PDB entry 4U3F | X-ray diffraction, 3.23 A resolution | chains P and T of the 20 polymer chains in the assembly

Chain P:
Protein: Cytochrome b
Source organism: Gallus gallus
UniProtKB: P18946 (CYB_CHICK); numbering as in UniProt (aligned over 2-380)
Chain sequence (380 residues; each row starts with the number of its first residue):
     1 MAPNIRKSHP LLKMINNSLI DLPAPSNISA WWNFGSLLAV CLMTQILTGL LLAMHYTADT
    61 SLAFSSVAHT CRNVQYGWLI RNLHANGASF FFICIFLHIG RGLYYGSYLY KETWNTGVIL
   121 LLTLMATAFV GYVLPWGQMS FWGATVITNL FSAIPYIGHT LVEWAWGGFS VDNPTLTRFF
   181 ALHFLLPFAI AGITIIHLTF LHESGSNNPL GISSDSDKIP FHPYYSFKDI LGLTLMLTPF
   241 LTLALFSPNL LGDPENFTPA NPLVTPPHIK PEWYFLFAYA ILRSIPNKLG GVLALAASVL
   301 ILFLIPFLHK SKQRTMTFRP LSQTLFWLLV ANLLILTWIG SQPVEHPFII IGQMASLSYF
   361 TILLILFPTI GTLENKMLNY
Disordered / not traced: 1
Construct notes: expression tag (1)
Modified positions: Met1 (N-formylmethionine; FME)
Ion coordination: heme Fe site 1: His84, His183; heme Fe site 2: His98, His197
Small-molecule neighbours:
  - heme (HEM), molecule 1: Trp32, Phe34, Gly35, Ser36, Leu38, Ala39, Phe91, Ile95, His98, Ile99, Arg101, Ser107, Tyr108, Tyr110, Thr113, Trp114, Gly117, Val118, Leu120, Leu121, Ile190, Thr194, His197, Leu198, Leu201, Ser206, Asn207, Leu302
  - heme (HEM), molecule 2: Leu42, Gln45, Ile46, Gly49, Leu50, Leu52, Ala53, Tyr56, Val67, Arg81, His84, Ala85, Ala88, Phe91, Leu124, Thr127, Ala128, Gly131, Tyr132, Leu134, Pro135, Phe180, His183, Phe184, Pro187, Ile190, Glu272, Tyr274
  - ubiquinone-10 (U10): Ser18, Leu19, Leu22, Ala24, Ile28, Ser36, Ala39, Leu198, Leu201, His202, Gly205, Ser206, Phe221, Tyr225, Asp229
  - Y52 (methyl (2E)-3-methoxy-2-(2-{[(5-methoxy-1,3-benzothiazol-2-yl)sulfanyl]methyl}phenyl)prop-2-enoate): Leu122, Met125, Ala126, Ala128, Phe129, Tyr132, Val133, Met139, Ser140, Gly143, Ala144, Ile147, Ile269, Lys270, Pro271, Glu272, Tyr274, Phe275, Ala278, Tyr279, Leu295
Reported in the primary citation:
  - binding site for Y52: Met125, Phe129, Tyr132, Gly143, Ile147, Pro271, Glu272, Phe275, Tyr279, Leu295

Chain T:
Protein: Mitochondrial ubiquinol-cytochrome c reductase ubiquinone-binding protein qp-c
Source organism: Gallus gallus
Notes: EC 1.10.2.2
UniProtKB: D0VX32 (D0VX32_CHICK); numbering as in UniProt (aligned over 1-81)
Chain sequence (81 residues; each row starts with the number of its first residue):
     1 GIHFGNLARV RHIITYSLSP FEQRAIPNIF SDALPNVWRR FSSQVFKVAP PFLGAYLLYS
    61 WGTQEFERLK RKNPADYEND Q
Disordered / not traced: 1, 81

Chain P / chain T interface:
Pairs across the interface (38):
  Asp21(P) - Phe4(T)
  Pro23(P) - His3(T)
  Pro23(P) - Phe4(T)  hydrophobic
  His202(P) - His3(T)
  Asp215(P) - Leu7(T)
  Asp215(P) - Ala8(T)
  Lys218(P) - Phe4(T)
  Lys218(P) - Leu7(T)
  Gln323(P) - Gln44(T)
  Gln323(P) - Lys47(T)  hydrogen bond
  Thr324(P) - Lys47(T)
  Trp327(P) - Lys47(T)
  Trp327(P) - Val48(T)
  Trp327(P) - Pro51(T)  hydrophobic
  Trp327(P) - Phe52(T)  hydrophobic
  Leu328(P) - Pro51(T)  hydrophobic
  Val330(P) - Phe52(T)  hydrophobic
  Ala331(P) - Pro51(T)
  Ala331(P) - Phe52(T)  hydrophobic
  Leu334(P) - Phe52(T)  hydrophobic
  Ile335(P) - Ala55(T)  hydrophobic
  Ile335(P) - Leu58(T)  hydrophobic
  Trp338(P) - Leu58(T)
  Trp338(P) - Tyr59(T)
  Trp338(P) - Gly62(T)
  Trp338(P) - Thr63(T)
  Pro343(P) - Phe66(T)  hydrophobic
  Glu345(P) - Phe66(T)
  His346(P) - Phe66(T)
  His346(P) - Leu69(T)
  Pro347(P) - Trp61(T)  hydrophobic
  Pro347(P) - Gly62(T)
  Pro347(P) - Glu65(T)
  Pro347(P) - Phe66(T)
  Phe348(P) - Gly62(T)
  Phe348(P) - Phe66(T)  hydrophobic
  Ile351(P) - Leu58(T)  hydrophobic
  Ile351(P) - Trp61(T)  hydrophobic
Other interface residues (no listed pair), chain P (23 interface residues in all): Glu203, Ile219, Pro220

Overview:
23 residues of chain P and 18 residues of chain T are in contact, with 1 hydrogen bond. Its one
hydrogen-bonded contact is Gln323(P)-Lys47(T). Bound to chain P: heme, compound Y52 and ubiquinone-10.
His84(P) and His183(P) form the heme Fe site 1. The paper reports a binding site for Y52 at Met125(P),
Phe129(P) and Tyr132(P) among others.
Chain P is Cytochrome b and chain T is Mitochondrial ubiquinol-cytochrome c reductase ubiquinone-binding
protein qp-c, both from Gallus gallus; the structure, Cytochrome bc1 complex from chicken with designed
inhibitor bound, was determined by X-ray diffraction.
